Entry 5FXP (X-ray diffraction, 2.60 A resolution); this record covers chains A and B.

== Chain A (and B) ==
Name: Eugenol oxidase
Organism: Rhodococcus jostii RHA1
Notes: EC 1.1.3.38; chain B of this document is another copy of the same molecule, construct and numbering; everything in this record applies to it too
UniProtKB: Q0SBK1 (Q0SBK1_RHOJR); residue numbers follow UniProt; this construct covers 1-526
Chain sequence (526 residues; each row starts with the number of its first residue):
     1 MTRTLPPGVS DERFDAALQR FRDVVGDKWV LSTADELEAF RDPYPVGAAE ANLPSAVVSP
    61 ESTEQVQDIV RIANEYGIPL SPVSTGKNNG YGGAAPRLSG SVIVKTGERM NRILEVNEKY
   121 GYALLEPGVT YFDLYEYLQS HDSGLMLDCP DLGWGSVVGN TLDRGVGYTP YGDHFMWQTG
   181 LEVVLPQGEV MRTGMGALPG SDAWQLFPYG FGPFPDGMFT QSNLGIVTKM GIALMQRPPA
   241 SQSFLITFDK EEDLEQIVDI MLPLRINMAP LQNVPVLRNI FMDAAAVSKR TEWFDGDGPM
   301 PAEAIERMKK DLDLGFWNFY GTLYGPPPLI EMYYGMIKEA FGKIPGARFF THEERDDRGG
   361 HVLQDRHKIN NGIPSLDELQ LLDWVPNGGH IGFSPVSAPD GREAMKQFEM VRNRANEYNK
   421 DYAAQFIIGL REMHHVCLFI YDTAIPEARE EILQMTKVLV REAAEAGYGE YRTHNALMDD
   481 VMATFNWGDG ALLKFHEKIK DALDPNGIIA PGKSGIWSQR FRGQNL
Disordered / not traced: 1
Covalently attached groups: flavin-adenine dinucleotide (FAD) linked to His390
Residues lining bound ligands:
  - FAD (flavin-adenine dinucleotide): Tyr44, Pro82, Val83, Ser84, Thr85, Gly86, Lys87, Asn88, Asn89, Tyr91, Gly93, Thr106, Pro127, Pro150, Asp151, Leu152, Gly155, Ser156, Gly159, Asn160, Leu162, Asp163, Gly165, Val166, Tyr168, Gly225, Ile226, Val227, Glu378, Leu381, Leu438, Arg472, Lys513
  - 4-hydroxy-3-methoxybenzaldehyde (V55): Tyr91, Asp151, Val166, Tyr168, Glu378, Gly392, Gln425, Ile427, Val436, Leu438, Tyr471, Arg472
What the authors report for this chain:
  - binding site for 4-hydroxy-3-methoxybenzaldehyde: Tyr91, Tyr471, Arg472
  - specificity-determining residues: Gly392
  - catalytic residues: Tyr91, Tyr471, Arg472 (proposed by the authors, not directly observed)

== Chain A / chain B interface ==
Residue-residue contacts (163; chain A residue first):
  Lys119(A) - Leu262(B)
  Lys119(A) - Ile266(B)
  Lys119(A) - Asp400(B)  salt bridge
  Tyr120(A) - Leu262(B)  hydrophobic
  Tyr120(A) - Ile266(B)
  Tyr120(A) - Pro399(B)
  Tyr120(A) - Asp400(B)
  Tyr120(A) - Arg431(B)  hydrogen bond (backbone-side chain)
  Gly121(A) - Arg431(B)  hydrogen bond (backbone-side chain)
  Arg164(A) - Tyr209(B)
  Arg164(A) - Gly210(B)
  Arg164(A) - Phe211(B)
  Arg164(A) - Gly212(B)  hydrogen bond (side chain-backbone)
  Arg164(A) - Phe214(B)
  Tyr171(A) - Arg431(B)  hydrogen bond
  Asp173(A) - Tyr209(B)  hydrogen bond
  Phe175(A) - Tyr209(B)  hydrophobic
  Phe175(A) - Phe214(B)  hydrophobic
  Met176(A) - Met176(B)  hydrophobic
  Met176(A) - Tyr209(B)
  Trp177(A) - Leu430(B)  hydrophobic
  Trp177(A) - Arg431(B)
  Glu182(A) - Trp487(B)
  Val190(A) - Trp487(B)
  Val190(A) - Ala491(B)
  Met191(A) - Ala491(B)
  Met191(A) - Phe495(B)  hydrophobic
  Arg192(A) - Trp487(B)
  Gly194(A) - Phe485(B)
  Met195(A) - Gly469(B)
  Met195(A) - Phe485(B)  hydrophobic
  Gly196(A) - Trp487(B)
  Ala197(A) - Phe485(B)
  Ala197(A) - Asn486(B)  hydrogen bond (backbone-backbone)
  Ala197(A) - Trp487(B)  hydrogen bond (backbone-backbone)
  Ala197(A) - Leu492(B)  hydrophobic
  Leu198(A) - Gly467(B)
  Leu198(A) - Tyr468(B)
  Leu198(A) - Gly469(B)
  Leu198(A) - Thr484(B)
  Leu198(A) - Phe485(B)
  Pro199(A) - Thr484(B)
  Pro199(A) - Asn486(B)
  Pro199(A) - Trp487(B)
  Gly200(A) - Gly467(B)
  Ser201(A) - Gly467(B)
  Leu206(A) - Ala398(B)  hydrophobic
  Leu206(A) - Arg431(B)
  Leu206(A) - Glu432(B)
  Phe207(A) - Val396(B)  hydrophobic
  Phe207(A) - Glu432(B)
  Phe207(A) - His434(B)
  Phe207(A) - Tyr471(B)  hydrophobic
  Tyr209(A) - Arg164(B)
  Tyr209(A) - Asp173(B)  hydrogen bond
  Tyr209(A) - Phe175(B)  hydrophobic
  Tyr209(A) - Met176(B)
  Gly210(A) - Arg164(B)
  Gly210(A) - Tyr471(B)
  Phe211(A) - Arg164(B)
  Phe211(A) - Gln221(B)
  Phe211(A) - Glu470(B)
  Phe211(A) - Val481(B)  hydrophobic
  Phe211(A) - Met482(B)
  Phe211(A) - Phe485(B)  hydrophobic
  Phe211(A) - Ser514(B)
  Gly212(A) - Arg164(B)  hydrogen bond (backbone-side chain)
  Gly212(A) - Thr220(B)
  Gly212(A) - Gln221(B)  hydrogen bond (backbone-side chain)
  Gly212(A) - Ser514(B)
  Pro213(A) - Met218(B)  hydrophobic
  Pro213(A) - Thr220(B)
  Pro213(A) - Gln221(B)
  Pro213(A) - Ser222(B)
  Pro213(A) - His496(B)  hydrogen bond (backbone-side chain)
  Pro213(A) - Ile516(B)
  Phe214(A) - Arg164(B)
  Phe214(A) - Phe175(B)  hydrophobic
  Phe214(A) - Gly217(B)  hydrogen bond (backbone-backbone)
  Phe214(A) - Met218(B)  hydrogen bond (backbone-backbone)
  Pro215(A) - Met218(B)  hydrophobic
  Pro215(A) - Phe495(B)  hydrophobic
  Gly217(A) - Pro213(B)
  Gly217(A) - Phe214(B)  hydrogen bond (backbone-backbone)
  Met218(A) - Pro213(B)  hydrophobic
  Met218(A) - Phe214(B)  hydrogen bond (backbone-backbone)
  Met218(A) - Pro215(B)  hydrophobic
  Met218(A) - Met218(B)  hydrophobic
  Phe219(A) - Phe495(B)  hydrophobic
  Thr220(A) - Gly212(B)
  Thr220(A) - Pro213(B)
  Gln221(A) - Phe211(B)
  Gln221(A) - Gly212(B)  hydrogen bond (side chain-backbone)
  Gln221(A) - Pro213(B)
  Ser222(A) - Pro213(B)
  Ala233(A) - Arg431(B)
  Leu234(A) - Arg431(B)  hydrogen bond (backbone-side chain)
  Gln236(A) - Ile266(B)
  Gln236(A) - Asn267(B)  hydrogen bond
  Leu262(A) - Lys119(B)
  Leu262(A) - Tyr120(B)  hydrophobic
  Ile266(A) - Lys119(B)
  Ile266(A) - Tyr120(B)
  Ile266(A) - Gln236(B)
  Asn267(A) - Gln236(B)  hydrogen bond
  Val396(A) - Phe207(B)  hydrophobic
  Ala398(A) - Tyr120(B)
  Ala398(A) - Leu206(B)  hydrophobic
  Pro399(A) - Tyr120(B)
  Asp400(A) - Lys119(B)  salt bridge
  Asp400(A) - Tyr120(B)
  Glu403(A) - Asp202(B)
  Arg431(A) - Tyr120(B)  hydrogen bond (side chain-backbone)
  Arg431(A) - Gly121(B)  hydrogen bond (side chain-backbone)
  Arg431(A) - Tyr171(B)  hydrogen bond
  Arg431(A) - Trp177(B)
  Arg431(A) - Leu206(B)
  Arg431(A) - Ala233(B)
  Arg431(A) - Leu234(B)  hydrogen bond (side chain-backbone)
  Glu432(A) - Leu206(B)
  Glu432(A) - Phe207(B)
  His434(A) - Phe207(B)
  Gly467(A) - Leu198(B)
  Gly467(A) - Ser201(B)
  Tyr468(A) - Leu198(B)
  Gly469(A) - Leu198(B)
  Glu470(A) - Phe211(B)
  Tyr471(A) - Phe207(B)  hydrophobic
  Tyr471(A) - Gly210(B)
  Thr473(A) - Phe211(B)
  Val481(A) - Phe211(B)  hydrophobic
  Met482(A) - Phe211(B)  hydrophobic
  Thr484(A) - Leu198(B)
  Thr484(A) - Pro199(B)
  Phe485(A) - Gly194(B)
  Phe485(A) - Ala197(B)
  Phe485(A) - Leu198(B)  hydrophobic
  Phe485(A) - Phe211(B)  hydrophobic
  Asn486(A) - Ala197(B)  hydrogen bond (backbone-backbone)
  Asn486(A) - Pro199(B)
  Trp487(A) - Glu182(B)
  Trp487(A) - Val190(B)
  Trp487(A) - Arg192(B)
  Trp487(A) - Gly196(B)
  Trp487(A) - Ala197(B)  hydrogen bond (backbone-backbone)
  Trp487(A) - Pro199(B)
  Ala491(A) - Val190(B)
  Leu492(A) - Ala197(B)  hydrophobic
  Phe495(A) - Leu185(B)  hydrophobic
  Phe495(A) - Met191(B)  hydrophobic
  Phe495(A) - Pro215(B)  hydrophobic
  Phe495(A) - Phe219(B)  hydrophobic
  Phe495(A) - Leu503(B)  hydrophobic
  His496(A) - Pro213(B)  hydrogen bond (side chain-backbone)
  Lys498(A) - Gln187(B)
  Lys498(A) - Glu189(B)  salt bridge
  Lys498(A) - Ala502(B)
  Ala502(A) - Lys498(B)
  Ala502(A) - Ala502(B)  hydrophobic
  Leu503(A) - Phe495(B)  hydrophobic
  Ser514(A) - Phe211(B)
  Ser514(A) - Gly212(B)
  Ile516(A) - Pro213(B)
Other interface residues (no listed pair), chain A (78 interface residues in all): Leu185, Asp202, Ala203, Leu430, Ala464, Arg472, Met478
Other interface residues (no listed pair), chain B (81 interface residues in all): Met195, Gly200, Gln205, Met235, Ala464, Arg472, Thr473, Met478, Ile499

== Summary ==
Chain A and chain B form an interface of 78 and 81 residues respectively; the contacts include 26 hydrogen
bonds and 3 salt bridges. Polar contacts include Lys119(A)-Asp400(B), Lys498(A)-Glu189(B) and
Tyr120(A)-Arg431(B). Ligands of chain A: 4-hydroxy-3-methoxybenzaldehyde. The paper reports catalytic residues
Tyr91(A), Tyr471(A) and Arg472(A); a binding site for 4-hydroxy-3-methoxybenzaldehyde at Tyr91(A), Tyr471(A)
and Arg472(A).
Both chains are Eugenol oxidase (Rhodococcus jostii RHA1). Entry 5FXP (Crystal structure of eugenol oxidase in
complex with vanillin) was determined by X-ray diffraction together with 5FXD, 5FXE and 5FXF from the same
study.
